6X9R - chains A and B of the 4 polymer chains in the assembly; structure by electron microscopy, 3.10 A resolution.

# Chain A
Name: HIV-1 Envelope Glycoprotein BG505 SOSIP.664 gp120
Source organism: Human immunodeficiency virus 1
UniProtKB: Q2N0S6 (Q2N0S6_9HIV1); the construct lacks a stretch of the UniProt sequence and is renumbered around it, so the offset changes along the chain: 31-141 = UniProt 30-140; 150-185 = UniProt 141-176; 187-309 = UniProt 186-308; 312-323 = UniProt 309-320; 2 more segments
Amino-acid sequence (516 residues; row label = number of the first residue in the row; note: 12 numbers in that range are skipped by the numbering (no residue carries them; nothing is unmodelled there); a row labelled like 185A-185I holds insertion residues (185A, then the next letters in order); numbers below 1 keep their minus sign (Met-4 is residue -4)):
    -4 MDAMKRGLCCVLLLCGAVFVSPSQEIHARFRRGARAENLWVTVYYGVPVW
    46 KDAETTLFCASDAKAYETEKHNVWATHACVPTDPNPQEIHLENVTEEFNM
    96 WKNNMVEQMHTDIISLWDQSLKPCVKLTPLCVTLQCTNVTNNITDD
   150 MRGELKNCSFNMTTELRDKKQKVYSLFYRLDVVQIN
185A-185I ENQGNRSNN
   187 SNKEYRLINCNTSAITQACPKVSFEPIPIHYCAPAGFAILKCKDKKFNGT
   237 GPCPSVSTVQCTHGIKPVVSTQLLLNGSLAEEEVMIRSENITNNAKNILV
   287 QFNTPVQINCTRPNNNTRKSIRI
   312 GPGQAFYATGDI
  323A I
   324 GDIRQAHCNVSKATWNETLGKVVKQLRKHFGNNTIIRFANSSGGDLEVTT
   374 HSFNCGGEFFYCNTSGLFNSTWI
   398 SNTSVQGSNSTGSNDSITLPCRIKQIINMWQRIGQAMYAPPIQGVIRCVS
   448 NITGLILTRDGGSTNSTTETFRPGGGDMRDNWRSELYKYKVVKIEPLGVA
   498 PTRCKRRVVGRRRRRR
Not modelled in the structure: -4 to 34, 58-65, 185A-185I, 398-411, 459-462, 504-513
Disulfides: Cys119-Cys205, Cys126-Cys196, Cys131-Cys157, Cys218-Cys247, Cys228-Cys239, Cys296-Cys331, Cys378-Cys445, Cys385-Cys418
Covalently attached groups: N-acetylglucosamine (NAG) linked to Asn88, Asn133, Asn137, Asn156, Asn160, Asn197, Asn234, Asn262, Asn276, Asn295, Asn301, Asn332, Asn339, Asn355, Asn363, Asn386, Asn392, Asn448
Sequence notes: expression tag (-4 to 30, 509-513); engineered mutation Asn332 (Thr330 in Q2N0S6), Cys501 (Ala498 in Q2N0S6)
What the authors report for this chain:
  - post-translational modification sites: Asn88, Asn137, Asn262, Asn301

# Chain B
Name: HIV-1 Envelope Glycoprotein BG505 SOSIP.664 gp41
Source organism: Human immunodeficiency virus 1
UniProtKB: Q2N0S6 (Q2N0S6_9HIV1); residues 512-664 here correspond to UniProt positions 509-661 (UniProt number = residue number - 3)
Amino-acid sequence (153 residues; row label = number of the first residue in the row):
   512 AVGIGAVFLGFLGAAGSTMGAASMTLTVQARNLLSGIVQQQSNLLRAPEA
   562 QQHLLKLTVWGIKQLQARVLAVERYLRDQQLLGIWGCSGKLICCTNVPWN
   612 SSWSNRNLSEIWDNMTWLQWDKEISNYTQIIYGLLEESQNQQEKNEQDLL
   662 ALD
Not modelled in the structure: 512-518, 546-567, 662-664
Disulfides: Cys598-Cys604
Covalently attached groups: N-acetylglucosamine (NAG) linked to Asn611, Asn618, Asn625, Asn637
Sequence notes: engineered mutation Pro559 (Ile556 in Q2N0S6), Cys605 (Thr602 in Q2N0S6)
What the authors report for this chain:
  - post-translational modification sites: Asn611, Asn618

# How chain A and chain B interact
Inter-chain disulfides: Cys501(A)-Cys605(B)
Pairs across the interface - 86 pairs, chain A then chain B:
  Trp35(A) - Val608(B)  hydrogen bond (backbone-backbone)
  Trp35(A) - Trp610(B)
  Val36(A) - Thr606(B)  hydrogen bond (backbone-side chain)
  Val36(A) - Val608(B)  hydrogen bond (backbone-backbone)
  Val36(A) - Pro609(B)
  Val36(A) - Trp610(B)  hydrophobic
  Thr37(A) - Ile603(B)
  Thr37(A) - Cys604(B)
  Val38(A) - Leu593(B)  hydrophobic
  Val38(A) - Trp596(B)  hydrophobic
  Val38(A) - Leu602(B)
  Val38(A) - Ile603(B)
  Val38(A) - Cys604(B)  hydrogen bond (backbone-backbone)
  Val38(A) - Thr606(B)
  Val38(A) - Leu646(B)  hydrophobic
  Tyr39(A) - Leu602(B)
  Tyr39(A) - Ile603(B)  hydrophobic
  Tyr39(A) - Trp623(B)
  Tyr39(A) - Trp628(B)  hydrophobic
  Tyr40(A) - Leu537(B)
  Tyr40(A) - Leu544(B)
  Tyr40(A) - Tyr586(B)
  Tyr40(A) - Gln590(B)
  Tyr40(A) - Leu602(B)  hydrogen bond (backbone-backbone)
  Gly41(A) - Leu537(B)
  Gly41(A) - Gln540(B)  hydrogen bond (backbone-side chain)
  Val42(A) - Leu537(B)
  Val42(A) - Trp628(B)  hydrophobic
  Pro43(A) - Trp628(B)
  Val44(A) - Trp628(B)
  Val44(A) - Leu629(B)  hydrophobic
  Val44(A) - Asp632(B)
  Trp45(A) - Leu523(B)  hydrophobic
  Trp45(A) - Ala526(B)  hydrophobic
  Trp45(A) - Leu629(B)
  Lys46(A) - Asp632(B)  salt bridge
  Thr51(A) - Lys574(B)
  Phe53(A) - Gln575(B)
  His72(A) - Leu568(B)
  Ile84(A) - Gly521(B)
  Ile84(A) - Phe522(B)
  Leu86(A) - Leu523(B)
  Glu87(A) - Gly527(B)
  Asn88(A) - Gly527(B)
  Val89(A) - Gly527(B)
  Asp107(A) - Trp571(B)
  Asp107(A) - Lys574(B)  salt bridge
  Ser110(A) - Trp571(B)
  Leu111(A) - Trp571(B)  hydrophobic
  Gln114(A) - Leu568(B)
  Gln114(A) - Val570(B)
  Gln114(A) - Trp571(B)  hydrogen bond
  Ala221(A) - Asn543(B)
  Ala221(A) - Leu545(B)  hydrophobic
  Ala221(A) - Ala582(B)
  Gly222(A) - Asn543(B)
  Gly222(A) - Arg585(B)
  Thr244(A) - Leu523(B)
  Lys490(A) - Arg585(B)
  Ile491(A) - Arg585(B)  hydrogen bond (backbone-side chain)
  Pro493(A) - Leu544(B)  hydrophobic
  Pro493(A) - Asp589(B)
  Leu494(A) - Asp589(B)
  Leu494(A) - Leu592(B)  hydrophobic
  Leu494(A) - Leu593(B)  hydrophobic
  Val496(A) - Trp631(B)  hydrogen bond (backbone-side chain)
  Val496(A) - Ile635(B)
  Ala497(A) - Met530(B)  hydrophobic
  Ala497(A) - Trp623(B)  hydrophobic
  Ala497(A) - Trp631(B)
  Pro498(A) - Trp610(B)
  Pro498(A) - Leu619(B)
  Pro498(A) - Ile622(B)  hydrophobic
  Pro498(A) - Trp623(B)  hydrogen bond (backbone-side chain)
  Pro498(A) - Trp631(B)
  Thr499(A) - Trp623(B)
  Cys501(A) - Cys605(B)  disulfide
  Lys502(A) - Cys605(B)  hydrogen bond (backbone-side chain)
  Lys502(A) - Thr606(B)
  Arg503(A) - Trp596(B)  hydrogen bond (side chain-backbone)
  Arg503(A) - Gly597(B)
  Arg503(A) - Cys604(B)
  Arg503(A) - Cys605(B)  hydrogen bond (side chain-backbone)
  Arg503(A) - Thr606(B)  hydrogen bond (backbone-backbone)
  Arg503(A) - Gln650(B)  hydrogen bond
  Arg503(A) - Gln653(B)  hydrogen bond
Other interface residues (no listed pair), chain A (45 interface residues in all): Leu52, Ala73, Gln103, Pro220, Ala224, Gly495, Arg500
Other interface residues (no listed pair), chain B (56 interface residues in all): Gly524, Ala525, Ala533, Ser534, Thr536, Ala541, Ala578, Cys598, Asn607, Trp614, Ile642, Tyr643

# Summary
Chain A and chain B form an interface of 45 and 56 residues respectively, with 1 disulfide bond, 16 hydrogen
bonds and 2 salt bridges. Among the polar pairs are Lys46(A)-Asp632(B), Asp107(A)-Lys574(B) and
Val36(A)-Thr606(B). The paper reports modification sites Asn88(A), Asn137(A) and Asn611(B) among others.
Here chain A is HIV-1 Envelope Glycoprotein BG505 SOSIP.664 gp120 and chain B is HIV-1 Envelope Glycoprotein
BG505 SOSIP.664 gp41, both from Human immunodeficiency virus 1. Entry 6X9R (HIV-1 Envelope Glycoprotein BG505
SOSIP.664 expressed in HEK293F cells in complex with RM20A3 Fab) was determined by electron microscopy
together with 6X9S, 6X9T, 6X9U and 6X9V from the same study.
